Entry 7C7X (X-ray diffraction, 3.00 A resolution); this record covers chains C and D of the 6 polymer chains in the assembly.

== Chain C ==
Molecule: Histone H2A.6
Source organism: Arabidopsis thaliana
UniProt: Q9LD28 (H2A6_ARATH); residues 12-104 here correspond to UniProt positions 14-106 (UniProt number = residue number + 2)
Sequence (93 residues; numbered 12 to 104; the number before each row is that of its first residue):
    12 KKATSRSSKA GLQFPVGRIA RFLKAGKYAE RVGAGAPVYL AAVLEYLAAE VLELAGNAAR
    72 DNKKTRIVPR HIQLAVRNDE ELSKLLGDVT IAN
Not modelled in the structure: 12-21, 103-104

== Chain D ==
Molecule: Histone H2B.1
Source organism: Arabidopsis thaliana
UniProt: Q9LQQ4 (H2B1_ARATH); residue numbers follow UniProt; this construct covers 51-148
Sequence (98 residues; numbered 51 to 148; the number before each row is that of its first residue):
    51 KKRSKKNVET YKIYIFKVLK QVHPDIGISS KAMGIMNSFI NDIFEKLAQE SSKLARYNKK
   111 PTITSREIQT AVRLVLPGEL AKHAVSEGTK AVTKFTSS
Not modelled in the structure: 51-57, 148
Curated features (UniProtKB/Swiss-Prot):
  - cross-link: Lys144 (Glycyl lysine isopeptide (Lys-Gly) (interchain with G-Cter in ubiquitin))

== Interface between chain C and chain D ==
Pairs across the interface (71):
  Gly22(C) with Phe145(D)
  Leu23(C) with Phe145(D)
  Gln24(C) with Tyr64(D); Lys67(D); Gln71(D)
  Phe25(C) with Tyr61(D), hydrophobic; Tyr64(D), hydrophobic; Ile90(D), hydrophobic
  Pro26(C) with Tyr64(D)
  Val27(C) with Thr146(D); Ser147(D)
  Arg29(C) with Thr60(D), hydrogen bond (side chain-backbone)
  Phe33(C) with Glu59(D); Tyr61(D); Phe94(D), hydrophobic
  Leu34(C) with Ala98(D), hydrophobic
  Tyr39(C) with Phe94(D), hydrophobic; Glu95(D), hydrogen bond; Ala98(D), hydrophobic; Gln99(D); Ser102(D), hydrogen bond (backbone-side chain)
  Arg42(C) with Thr112(D), hydrogen bond (side chain-backbone); Thr114(D), hydrogen bond; Glu117(D), salt bridge
  Leu51(C) with Phe94(D), hydrophobic; Leu97(D), hydrophobic
  Leu55(C) with Ile90(D), hydrophobic; Ile93(D), hydrophobic; Phe94(D)
  Leu58(C) with Ile93(D), hydrophobic
  Ala59(C) with Ile90(D), hydrophobic
  Ala60(C) with Val68(D), hydrophobic
  Val62(C) with Met86(D), hydrophobic
  Leu63(C) with Ile65(D); Val68(D), hydrophobic; Leu69(D); Val72(D), hydrophobic; His73(D); Met86(D), hydrophobic
  Glu64(C) with Val72(D); His73(D), hydrogen bond (backbone-side chain)
  Gly67(C) with His73(D); Ile76(D)
  Asn68(C) with His73(D), hydrogen bond
  Arg71(C) with Asp75(D), salt bridge; Ile76(D)
  Thr76(C) with Asp75(D); Ile76(D); Gly77(D), hydrogen bond (backbone-backbone)
  Arg77(C) with Ile76(D); Ile78(D)
  Ile78(C) with Leu69(D), hydrophobic; Ile76(D), hydrophobic; Gly77(D), hydrogen bond (backbone-backbone); Ile78(D); Ser79(D), hydrogen bond (backbone-backbone); Ala82(D)
  Val79(C) with Ser79(D); Ala82(D), hydrophobic
  Pro80(C) with Ser79(D); Lys81(D); Ala82(D)
  Ile83(C) with Ala82(D); Met86(D), hydrophobic; Phe89(D), hydrophobic
  Val87(C) with Phe89(D), hydrophobic
  Leu96(C) with Ile93(D), hydrophobic; Lys96(D)
  Leu97(C) with Phe89(D), hydrophobic
  Val100(C) with Phe89(D), hydrophobic
  Ile102(C) with Lys81(D)
Also at the interface, not in a pair above, chain C (39 interface residues in all): Gly28, Ile30, Ala40, Val54, Glu56, Ala70
Also at the interface, not in a pair above, chain D (37 interface residues in all): Ile85, Asp92

== Overview ==
39 residues of chain C and 37 residues of chain D are in contact; the contacts include 10 hydrogen bonds and 2
salt bridges. Among the polar pairs are Arg42(C)-Glu117(D), Arg71(C)-Asp75(D) and Arg29(C)-Thr60(D).
Here chain C is Histone H2A.6 and chain D is Histone H2B.1, both from Arabidopsis thaliana. Entry 7C7X
(Structural insights into nucleosome reorganization by NAP1-RELATED PROTEIN 1 (NRP1)) was determined by X-ray
diffraction, deposited together with 7BP2, 7BP4, 7BP5 and 7BP6.
